PDB entry 8V4Y | electron microscopy, 2.80 A resolution | chains G and J of the 11 polymer chains in the assembly

Chain G:
Name: Histone H2A type 1
From: Xenopus laevis
UniProt: P06897 (H2A1_XENLA); residues 1-129 here correspond to UniProt positions 2-130 (UniProt number = residue number + 1)
Chain sequence (129 residues; row label = number of the first residue in the row):
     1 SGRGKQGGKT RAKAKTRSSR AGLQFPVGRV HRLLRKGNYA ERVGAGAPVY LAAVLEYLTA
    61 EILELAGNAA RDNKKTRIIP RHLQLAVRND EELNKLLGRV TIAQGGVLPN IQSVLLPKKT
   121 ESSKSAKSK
Unresolved in the structure: 1-10, 120-129
Differences from the reference sequence: engineered mutation Arg99 (Gly100 in P06897), Ser123 (Ala124 in P06897)
Swiss-Prot annotation at these positions:
  - modified residue: Ser1 (N-acetylserine), Lys5 (N6-(2-hydroxyisobutyryl)lysine), Lys9 (N6-(2-hydroxyisobutyryl)lysine), Lys36 (N6-(2-hydroxyisobutyryl)lysine), Lys74 (N6-(2-hydroxyisobutyryl)lysine), Lys75 (N6-(2-hydroxyisobutyryl)lysine), Lys95 (N6-(2-hydroxyisobutyryl)lysine), Gln104 (N5-methylglutamine), Lys118 (N6-(2-hydroxyisobutyryl)lysine)
  - cross-link (Glycyl lysine isopeptide (Lys-Gly)): Lys13 (interchain with G-Cter in ubiquitin), Lys15 (interchain with G-Cter in ubiquitin), Lys119 (interchain with G-Cter in ubiquitin)

Chain J:
Molecule: Widom 601 DNA (147-mer) with 60 base pairs flanking DNA (forward strand)
Sequence (207 nucleotides; numbered 1 to 207; the number before each row is that of its first residue):
     1 CTGGAGAATC CCGGTGCCGA GGCCGCTCAA TTGGTCGTAG ACAGCTCTAG CACCGCTTAA
    61 ACGCACGTAC GCGCTGTCCC CCGCGTTTTA ACCGCCAAGG GGATTACTCC CTAGTCTCCA
   121 GGCACGTGTC AGATATATAC ATCCTGTGCA TGTATTGAAC AGCGACCTTG CCGGTGCCAG
   181 TCGGATAGTG TTCCGAGCTC CCACTCT
Unresolved in the structure: 148-207

Chain G / chain J interface:
Residue-residue contacts (12):
  Arg29(G) - DG122(J)  phosphate contact
  Arg29(G) - DC123(J)  salt bridge to the phosphate
  Arg42(G) - DA113(J)  phosphate contact
  Val43(G) - DT112(J)  phosphate contact
  Val43(G) - DA113(J)  hydrogen bond to the phosphate
  Gly44(G) - DT112(J)  phosphate contact
  Ala45(G) - DT112(J)  hydrogen bond to the phosphate
  Lys75(G) - DG132(J)  phosphate contact
  Thr76(G) - DA131(J)  hydrogen bond to the phosphate
  Thr76(G) - DG132(J)  hydrogen bond to the phosphate
  Arg77(G) - DA131(J)  hydrogen bond to the sugar
  Arg77(G) - DG132(J)  hydrogen bond to the phosphate
Also at the interface, not in a pair above, chain G (11 interface residues in all): Arg11, Thr16, His31
Also at the interface, not in a pair above, chain J (10 interface residues in all): DC118, DC119, DG121, DA133

Overview:
11 residues of chain G face 10 of chain J across their interface; the contacts include 6 hydrogen bonds and 1
salt bridge. Polar contacts include Arg77(G)-DA131(J), Val43(G)-DA113(J) and Ala45(G)-DT112(J).
Here chain G is Histone H2A type 1 (Xenopus laevis) and chain J is Widom 601 DNA (147-mer) with 60 base pairs
flanking DNA (forward strand). Entry 8V4Y (Cryo-EM structure of singly-bound SNF2h-nucleosome complex with
SNF2h at inactive SHL2 (conformation 1)) was determined by electron microscopy (same publication as 8V6V and
8V7L).
